4JLV - chain A; structure by X-ray diffraction, 2.20 A resolution.

== Chain A ==
Protein: C-terminal fragment of Membrane protein CapA1, Putative uncharacterized protein capB1
From: Staphylococcus aureus
UniProt: chimeric construct of A8YPQ6, A8YPQ8: residues 194-222 from A8YPQ6 (A8YPQ6_STAAU) positions 194-222 (same numbers); residues 1001-1228 from A8YPQ8 positions 1-228 (UniProt number = residue number - 1000)
Chain sequence (269 residues; each row starts with the number of its first residue; note: 778 numbers in that range are skipped by the numbering (no residue carries them; nothing is unmodelled there)):
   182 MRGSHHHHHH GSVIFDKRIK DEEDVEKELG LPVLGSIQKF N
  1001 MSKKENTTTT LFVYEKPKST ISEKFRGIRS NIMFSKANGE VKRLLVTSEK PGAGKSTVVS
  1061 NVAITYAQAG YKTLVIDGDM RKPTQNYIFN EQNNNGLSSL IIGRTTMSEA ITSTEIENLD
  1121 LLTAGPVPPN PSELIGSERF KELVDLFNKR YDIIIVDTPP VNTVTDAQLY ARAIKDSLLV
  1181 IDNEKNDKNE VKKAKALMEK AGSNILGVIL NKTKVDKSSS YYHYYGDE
Not modelled in the structure: 182-196, 222, 1001-1008, 1037-1038, 1214-1228
Sequence notes: expression tag (182-193)
Ion coordination: Mg2+: Ser1056 (together with ADP)
Ligand contacts: ADP (adenosine-5'-diphosphate): Ile218, Gln219, Lys220, Phe221, Pro1051, Gly1052, Ala1053, Gly1054, Lys1055, Ser1056, Thr1057, Asn1211, Lys1212
Reported in the primary citation:
  - conformationally variable residues (order/disorder transition): Asn222
  - binding site for ADP: Phe221
  - mutagenesis - N222DEL: unchanged catalytic activity on CapB2 autophosphorylation

== Overview ==
Ligands of chain A: ADP. From the paper: a binding site for ADP at Phe221; N222DEL leaves catalytic activity
on CapB2 autophosphorylation unchanged.
Chain A is C-terminal fragment of Membrane protein CapA1, Putative uncharacterized protein capB1
(Staphylococcus aureus); the structure, Crystal structure of the chimerical protein CapA1B1 in complex with
ADP-Mg, was determined by X-ray diffraction (same publication as 4JMP).
